Entry 6HKO (electron microscopy, 3.42 A resolution); this record covers chains B and J of the 17 polymer chains in the assembly.

== Chain B ==
Name: DNA-directed RNA polymerase I subunit RPA135
From: Saccharomyces cerevisiae (strain ATCC 204508 / S288c)
Notes: EC 2.7.7.6
UniProtKB: P22138 (RPA2_YEAST); residue numbers follow UniProt; this construct covers 1-1203
Amino-acid sequence (1203 residues; numbered 1 to 1203; the number before each row is that of its first residue):
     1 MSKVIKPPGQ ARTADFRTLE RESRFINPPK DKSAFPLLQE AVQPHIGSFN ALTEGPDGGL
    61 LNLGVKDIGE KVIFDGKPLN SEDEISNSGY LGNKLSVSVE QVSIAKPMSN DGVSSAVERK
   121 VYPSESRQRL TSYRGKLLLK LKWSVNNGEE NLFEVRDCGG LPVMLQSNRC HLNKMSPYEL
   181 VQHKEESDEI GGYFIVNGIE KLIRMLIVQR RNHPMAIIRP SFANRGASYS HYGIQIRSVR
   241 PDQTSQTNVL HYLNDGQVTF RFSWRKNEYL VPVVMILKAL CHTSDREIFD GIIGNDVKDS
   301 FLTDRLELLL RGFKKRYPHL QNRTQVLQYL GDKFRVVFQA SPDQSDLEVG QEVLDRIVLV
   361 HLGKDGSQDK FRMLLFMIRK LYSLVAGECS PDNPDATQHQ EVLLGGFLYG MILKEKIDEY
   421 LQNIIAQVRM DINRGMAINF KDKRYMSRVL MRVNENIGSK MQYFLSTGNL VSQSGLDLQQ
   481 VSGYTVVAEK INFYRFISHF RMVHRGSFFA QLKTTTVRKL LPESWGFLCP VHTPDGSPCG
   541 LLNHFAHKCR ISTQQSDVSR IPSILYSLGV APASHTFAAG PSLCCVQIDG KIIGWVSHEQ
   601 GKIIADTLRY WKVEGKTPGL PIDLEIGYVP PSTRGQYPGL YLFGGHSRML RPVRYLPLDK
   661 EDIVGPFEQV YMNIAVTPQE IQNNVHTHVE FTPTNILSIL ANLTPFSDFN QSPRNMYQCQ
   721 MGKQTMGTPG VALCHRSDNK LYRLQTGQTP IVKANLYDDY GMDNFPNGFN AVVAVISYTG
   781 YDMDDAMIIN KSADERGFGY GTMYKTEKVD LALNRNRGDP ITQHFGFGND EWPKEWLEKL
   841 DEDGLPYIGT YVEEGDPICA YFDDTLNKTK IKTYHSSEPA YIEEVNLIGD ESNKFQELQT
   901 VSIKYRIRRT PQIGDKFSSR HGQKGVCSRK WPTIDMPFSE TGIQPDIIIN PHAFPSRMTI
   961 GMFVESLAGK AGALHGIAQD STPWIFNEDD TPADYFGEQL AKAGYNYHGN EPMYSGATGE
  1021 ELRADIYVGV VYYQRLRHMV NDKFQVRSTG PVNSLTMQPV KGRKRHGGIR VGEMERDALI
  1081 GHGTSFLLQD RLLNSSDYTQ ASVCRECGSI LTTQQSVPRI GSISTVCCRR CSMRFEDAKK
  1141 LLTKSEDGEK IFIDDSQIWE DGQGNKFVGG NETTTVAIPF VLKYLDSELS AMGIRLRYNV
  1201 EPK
Unresolved in the structure: 1-10, 79-88, 112-115, 1140-1152
Swiss-Prot annotation at these positions:
  - zinc finger: C1104 to C1131 (C4-type)
  - modified residue: S2 (N-acetylserine), S81 (Phosphoserine), S1156 (Phosphoserine)
  - mutagenesis: C1104 (C1104A: No effect; when associated with A-1107; A-1128 and A-1131), C1107 (C1107A: Lethal. Abolishes recruitment of RPA1 to Pol I. No effect; when associated with A-1104; A-1128 and A-1131), C1127 (C1127R: Responsible of suppression of RPA190-5 and RPA190-1 mutations), C1128 (C1128A: No effect; when associated with A-1104; A-1107 and A-1131), C1131 (C1131A: No effect; when associated with A-1104; A-1107 and A-1128)
Bound ions: Zn2+: C1104, C1107, C1128, C1131
Ligand contacts: phosphomethylphosphonic acid guanylate ester (G2P): D535, R714, Y717, D785, R957

== Chain J ==
Name: DNA-directed RNA polymerases I, II, and III subunit RPABC5
From: Saccharomyces cerevisiae (strain ATCC 204508 / S288c)
UniProtKB: P22139 (RPAB5_YEAST); numbering as in UniProt (aligned over 1-70)
Amino-acid sequence (70 residues; numbered 1 to 70; the number before each row is that of its first residue):
     1 MIVPVRCFSC GKVVGDKWES YLNLLQEDEL DEGTALSRLG LKRYCCRRMI LTHVDLIEKF
    61 LRYNPLEKRD
Unresolved in the structure: 70
Swiss-Prot annotation at these positions:
  - binding site (Zn(2+)): C7, C10, C45, C46
  - cross-link: K59 (Glycyl lysine isopeptide (Lys-Gly) (interchain with G-Cter in ubiquitin))
Bound ions: Zn2+: C7, C10, C45, C46

== Chain B / chain J interface ==
Residue-residue contacts (80; chain B residue first):
  R12(B) with D31(J), salt bridge; E32(J), salt bridge
  F16(B) with E32(J); L51(J), hydrophobic
  T18(B) with L22(J)
  L19(B) with L25(J)
  R21(B) with H53(J), hydrogen bond (side chain-backbone)
  E22(B) with W18(J); V54(J); D55(J)
  F25(B) with V54(J); D55(J); L56(J), hydrophobic; E58(J); K59(J); R62(J)
  I26(B) with E58(J); R62(J), hydrogen bond (backbone-side chain)
  P28(B) with R62(J)
  Y178(B) with R62(J)
  V181(B) with R62(J); Y63(J)
  Q182(B) with R62(J); R69(J), hydrogen bond (backbone-side chain)
  K184(B) with Y63(J); R69(J)
  E186(B) with Y63(J)
  S187(B) with K59(J); Y63(J)
  V731(B) with K59(J); Y63(J)
  C734(B) with P65(J), hydrophobic
  R743(B) with F60(J)
  Q745(B) with M1(J), hydrogen bond (backbone-backbone)
  T746(B) with M1(J)
  G747(B) with V54(J)
  Q748(B) with R48(J); M49(J), hydrogen bond; T52(J), hydrogen bond; V54(J)
  T749(B) with T52(J), hydrogen bond (backbone-backbone); V54(J)
  I751(B) with L51(J), hydrophobic; T52(J)
  D763(B) with V54(J)
  N764(B) with L56(J); K59(J)
  P766(B) with V54(J), hydrophobic; L56(J)
  N770(B) with R48(J), hydrogen bond (backbone-side chain); T52(J), hydrogen bond
  V772(B) with S9(J); R48(J)
  S792(B) with F8(J)
  A793(B) with F8(J)
  R796(B) with R6(J); C7(J); F8(J), hydrogen bond (side chain-backbone); C10(J), hydrogen bond (side chain-backbone); G11(J)
  G797(B) with F8(J)
  F798(B) with F8(J), hydrophobic
  T941(B) with R43(J)
  I943(B) with R43(J); Y44(J); C45(J), hydrophobic
  Q944(B) with S9(J)
  D946(B) with S9(J), hydrogen bond; R48(J), salt bridge
  K970(B) with Y44(J)
  G972(B) with L51(J)
  A973(B) with R47(J), hydrogen bond (backbone-side chain)
  L974(B) with Y44(J), hydrophobic; R47(J), hydrogen bond (backbone-side chain)
  H975(B) with G33(J)
  G976(B) with E32(J); L51(J)
  Y1005(B) with Y44(J)
  E1011(B) with Y44(J), hydrogen bond
  V1030(B) with Y44(J), hydrophobic
Interface residues without a listed pair, chain B (58 interface residues in all): N27, E185, T728, G730, A732, H735, A771, N790, G942, I977, V1028
Interface residues without a listed pair, chain J (35 interface residues in all): I2, Y21, Q26

== Overview ==
58 residues of chain B and 35 residues of chain J are in contact; the contacts include 15 hydrogen bonds and 3
salt bridges. Among the polar pairs are R12(B)-D31(J), R12(B)-E32(J) and D946(B)-R48(J). Chain B binds
phosphomethylphosphonic acid guanylate ester.
Chain B is DNA-directed RNA polymerase I subunit RPA135 and chain J is DNA-directed RNA polymerases I, II, and
III subunit RPABC5, both from Saccharomyces cerevisiae (strain ATCC 204508 / S288c); the structure, Yeast RNA
polymerase I elongation complex bound to nucleotide analog GMPCPP, was determined by electron microscopy,
deposited together with 6HLQ, 6HLR and 6HLS.
